Entry 6XZG (electron microscopy, 3.80 A resolution); this record covers chains EP1 and FP1 of the 8 polymer chains in the assembly.

Chain EP1:
Molecule: RNA-directed RNA polymerase catalytic subunit
Source organism: Influenza C virus (strain C/Johannesburg/1/1966)
Notes: EC 2.7.7.48
UniProt: Q9IMP4 (RDRP_INCJH); residue numbers follow UniProt; this construct covers 1-754
Sequence (754 residues; each row starts with the number of its first residue):
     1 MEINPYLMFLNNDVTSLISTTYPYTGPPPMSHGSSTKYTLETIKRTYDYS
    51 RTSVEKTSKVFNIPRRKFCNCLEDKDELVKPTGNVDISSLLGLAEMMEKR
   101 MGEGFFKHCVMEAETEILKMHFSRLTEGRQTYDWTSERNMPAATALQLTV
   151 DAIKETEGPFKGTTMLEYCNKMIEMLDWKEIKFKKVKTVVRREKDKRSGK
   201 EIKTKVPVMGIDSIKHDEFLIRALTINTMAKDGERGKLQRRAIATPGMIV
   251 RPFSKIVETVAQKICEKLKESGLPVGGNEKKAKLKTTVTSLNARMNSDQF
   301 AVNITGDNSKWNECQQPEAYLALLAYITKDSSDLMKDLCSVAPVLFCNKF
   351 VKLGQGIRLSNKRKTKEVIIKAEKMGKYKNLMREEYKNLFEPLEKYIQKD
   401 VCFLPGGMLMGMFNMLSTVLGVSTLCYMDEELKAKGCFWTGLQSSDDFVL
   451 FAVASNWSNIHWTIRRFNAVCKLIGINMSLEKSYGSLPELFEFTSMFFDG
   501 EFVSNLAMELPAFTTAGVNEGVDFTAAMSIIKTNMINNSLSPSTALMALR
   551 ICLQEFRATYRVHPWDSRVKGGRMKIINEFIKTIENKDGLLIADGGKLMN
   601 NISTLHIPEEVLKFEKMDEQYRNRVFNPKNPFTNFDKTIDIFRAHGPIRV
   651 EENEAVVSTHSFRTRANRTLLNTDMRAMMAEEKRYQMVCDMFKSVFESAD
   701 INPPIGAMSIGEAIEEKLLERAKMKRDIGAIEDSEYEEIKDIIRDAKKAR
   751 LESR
Unresolved in the structure: 185-210, 230-241, 633-654, 664-754
Curated features (UniProtKB/Swiss-Prot):
  - region: Arg251 to Glu258 (Promoter-binding site)
  - motif (Nuclear localization signal): Val189 to Arg197, Lys205 to Glu218

Chain FP1:
Molecule: Polymerase basic protein 2
Source organism: Influenza C virus (strain C/Johannesburg/1/1966)
UniProt: Q9IMP3 (PB2_INCJH); residue numbers follow UniProt; this construct covers 1-774
Sequence (920 residues; row label = number of the first residue in the row):
     1 MSLLLTIAKEYKRLCQDAKAAQMMTVGTVSNYTTFKKWTTSRKEKNPSLR
    51 MRWAMSSKFPIIANKRMLEEAQIPKEHNNVALWEDTEDVSKRDHVLASAS
   101 CINYWNFCGPCVNNSEVIKEVYKSRFGRLERRKEIMWKELRFTLVDRQRR
   151 RVDTQPVEQRLRTGEIKDLQMWTLFEDEAPLASKFILDNYGLVKEMRSKF
   201 ANKPLNKEVVAHMLEKQFNPESRFLPVFGAIRPERMELIHALGGETWIQE
   251 ANTAGISNVDQRKNDIRAVCRKVCLAANASIMNAKSKLVEYIKSTSMRIG
   301 ETERKLEELILETDDVSPEVTLCKSALGGQLGKTLSFGPMLLKKISGSGV
   351 KVKDTVYIQGVRAVQFEYWSEQEEFYGEYKSATALFSRKERSLEWITIGG
   401 GINEDRKRLLAMCMIFCRDGDYFKDAPATITMADLSTKLGREIPYQYVMM
   451 NWIQKSEDNLEALLYSRGIVETNPGKMGSSMGIDGSKRAIKSLRAVTIQS
   501 GKIDMPESKEKIHLELSDNLEAFDSSGRIVATILDLPSDKKVTFQDVSFQ
   551 HPDLAVLRDEKTAITKGYEALIKRLGTGDNDIPSLIAKKDYLSLYNLPEV
   601 KLMAPLIRPNRKGVYSRVARKLVSTQVTTGHYSLHELIKVLPFTYFAPKQ
   651 GMFEGRLFFSNDSFVEPGVNNNVFSWSKADSSKIYCHGIAIRVPLVVGDE
   701 HMDTSLALLEGFSVCENDPRAPMVTRQDLIDVGFGQKVRLFVGQGSVRTF
   751 KRTASQRAASSDVNKNVKKIKMSNENLYFQGELKTAALAQHDEAVDNKFN
   801 KEQQNAFYEILHLPNLNEEQRNAFIQSLKDDPSQSANLLAEAKKLNDAQA
   851 PKVDNKFNKEQQNAFYEILHLPNLNEEQRNAFIQSLKADPSQSANLLAEA
   901 KKLNGAQAPKVDANSAGKST
Unresolved in the structure: 1-57, 84-94, 147-232, 754-920
Differences from the reference sequence: expression tag (775-920)

Chain EP1 / chain FP1 interface:
Residue-residue contacts (81):
  Asn11(EP1) - Glu457(FP1)
  Asn292(EP1) - Lys487(FP1)
  Met295(EP1) - Arg488(FP1)
  Asn296(EP1) - Arg488(FP1)  hydrogen bond (backbone-side chain)
  Ser297(EP1) - Met477(FP1)
  Ser297(EP1) - Gly478(FP1)  hydrogen bond (backbone-backbone)
  Gln299(EP1) - Arg488(FP1)  hydrogen bond (backbone-side chain)
  Phe300(EP1) - Arg488(FP1)
  Glu489(EP1) - Ser486(FP1)
  Glu489(EP1) - Arg488(FP1)
  Glu501(EP1) - Ile402(FP1)
  Lys532(EP1) - His240(FP1)
  Met535(EP1) - His240(FP1)
  Ile536(EP1) - His240(FP1)
  Pro542(EP1) - Trp247(FP1)
  Arg568(EP1) - Gly745(FP1)
  Arg573(EP1) - Ala99(FP1)
  Arg573(EP1) - Asn103(FP1)  hydrogen bond
  Ile576(EP1) - Ser100(FP1)
  Ile576(EP1) - Asn103(FP1)
  Ile577(EP1) - Asn103(FP1)
  Glu579(EP1) - His77(FP1)  salt bridge
  Glu579(EP1) - Asn78(FP1)  hydrogen bond
  Phe580(EP1) - His77(FP1)
  Phe580(EP1) - Phe107(FP1)
  Asp594(EP1) - Asn103(FP1)  hydrogen bond
  Asp594(EP1) - Phe107(FP1)
  Ile602(EP1) - His240(FP1)
  Ser603(EP1) - Arg132(FP1)  hydrogen bond
  Ser603(EP1) - Trp137(FP1)
  Thr604(EP1) - Arg132(FP1)
  Leu605(EP1) - His240(FP1)
  His606(EP1) - Leu238(FP1)
  Ile607(EP1) - Leu129(FP1)  hydrophobic
  Val611(EP1) - Phe126(FP1)  hydrophobic
  Val611(EP1) - Leu129(FP1)
  Phe614(EP1) - Ser115(FP1)
  Phe614(EP1) - Lys119(FP1)
  Tyr621(EP1) - Asn106(FP1)
  Tyr621(EP1) - Phe107(FP1)  hydrophobic
  Asn623(EP1) - Cys111(FP1)
  Asn623(EP1) - Val112(FP1)
  Arg624(EP1) - Trp105(FP1)
  Arg624(EP1) - Asn106(FP1)
  Arg624(EP1) - Phe107(FP1)  hydrogen bond (side chain-backbone)
  Arg624(EP1) - Pro110(FP1)
  Val625(EP1) - Asn106(FP1)
  Phe626(EP1) - Val112(FP1)
  Phe626(EP1) - Asn114(FP1)  hydrogen bond (backbone-side chain)
  Phe626(EP1) - Ile118(FP1)  hydrophobic
  Asn627(EP1) - Trp105(FP1)
  Asn627(EP1) - Pro110(FP1)  hydrogen bond (side chain-backbone)
  Asn627(EP1) - Cys111(FP1)
  Asn627(EP1) - Val112(FP1)
  Pro628(EP1) - Asn114(FP1)
  Lys629(EP1) - Met67(FP1)
  Lys629(EP1) - Glu70(FP1)
  Lys629(EP1) - Trp105(FP1)
  Asn630(EP1) - Met67(FP1)
  Asn630(EP1) - Trp105(FP1)
  Pro631(EP1) - Ala63(FP1)
  Pro631(EP1) - Asn64(FP1)  hydrogen bond (backbone-backbone)
  Pro631(EP1) - Met67(FP1)  hydrophobic
  Pro631(EP1) - Trp105(FP1)
  Phe632(EP1) - Cys101(FP1)  hydrophobic
  Phe632(EP1) - Ile102(FP1)  hydrophobic
  Ala655(EP1) - Tyr122(FP1)
  Ala655(EP1) - Arg125(FP1)  hydrogen bond (backbone-side chain)
  Val656(EP1) - Tyr122(FP1)
  Val657(EP1) - Tyr122(FP1)
  Thr659(EP1) - Ile102(FP1)
  Thr659(EP1) - Trp105(FP1)
  Thr659(EP1) - Asn106(FP1)  hydrogen bond
  His660(EP1) - Ile102(FP1)
  His660(EP1) - Asn106(FP1)
  Ser661(EP1) - Ile61(FP1)
  Ser661(EP1) - Ile102(FP1)
  Phe662(EP1) - Ile61(FP1)  hydrophobic
  Phe662(EP1) - Ala99(FP1)  hydrophobic
  Phe662(EP1) - Ile102(FP1)  hydrophobic
  Arg663(EP1) - Ile62(FP1)
Interface residues without a listed pair, chain EP1 (55 interface residues in all): Asp298, Gly500, Ile584, Ala593, Pro608, Leu612, Glu615, Glu619
Interface residues without a listed pair, chain FP1 (47 interface residues in all): Tyr104, Cys108, Arg128, Glu237, Ala241, Asn403, Gly475

In short:
55 residues of chain EP1 and 47 residues of chain FP1 are in contact; the contacts include 13 hydrogen bonds
and 1 salt bridge. Among the polar pairs are Glu579(EP1)-His77(FP1), Asn296(EP1)-Arg488(FP1) and
Gln299(EP1)-Arg488(FP1).
Chain EP1 is RNA-directed RNA polymerase catalytic subunit and chain FP1 is Polymerase basic protein 2, both
from Influenza C virus (strain C/Johannesburg/1/1966); the structure, Influenza C virus polymerase in complex
with chicken ANP32A - Subclass 3, was determined by electron microscopy together with 6XZD, 6XZP, 6XZQ, 6XZR
and 6Y0C from the same study.
